PDB entry 3E40 | X-ray diffraction, 2.10 A resolution | chains A and B of the 4 polymer chains in the assembly

[Chain A (and B)]
Protein: Type-2 restriction enzyme HindII
Source organism: Haemophilus influenzae
Notes: EC 3.1.21.4; chain B of this document is another copy of the same molecule, construct and numbering; everything in this record applies to it too
UniProtKB: P44413 (T2D2_HAEIN); residue numbers follow UniProt; this construct covers 2-258
Amino-acid sequence (257 residues; row label = number of the first residue in the row):
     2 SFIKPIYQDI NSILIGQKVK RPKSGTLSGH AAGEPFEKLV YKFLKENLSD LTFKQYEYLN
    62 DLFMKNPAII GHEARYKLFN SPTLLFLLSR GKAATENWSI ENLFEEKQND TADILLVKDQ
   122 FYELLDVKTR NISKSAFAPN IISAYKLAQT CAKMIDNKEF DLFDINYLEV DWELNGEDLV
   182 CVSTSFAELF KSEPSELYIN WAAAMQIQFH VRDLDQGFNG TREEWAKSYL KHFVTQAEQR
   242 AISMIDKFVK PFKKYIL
Not modelled in the structure: 23-32 (chain B: 23-37, 109)
Sequence notes: conflict N67 (Lys in P44413); engineered mutation F138 (Gln in P44413)
Metal / ion sites: Ca2+: D114, D127, V128 (shared with 2 residues of chain F); Na+ site 1 near D114 (its only coordinating residue here); Na+ site 2: D127, I142 (shared with 1 residue of chain F)

[Chain A / chain B interface]
Contacting residue pairs - 49 pairs, chain A then chain B:
  Y146(A) - K248(B)
  Y146(A) - F249(B)  hydrophobic
  A149(A) - F253(B)
  A153(A) - Y256(B)
  I156(A) - Y256(B)  hydrophobic
  D157(A) - Y256(B)  hydrogen bond
  W202(A) - M245(B)  hydrophobic
  A203(A) - A205(B)
  A205(A) - A203(B)  hydrogen bond (backbone-backbone)
  M206(A) - F249(B)  hydrophobic
  K228(A) - I257(B)
  L231(A) - Y256(B)  hydrophobic
  L231(A) - I257(B)  hydrophobic
  K232(A) - I257(B)
  F234(A) - F249(B)
  F234(A) - F253(B)  hydrophobic
  V235(A) - V250(B)
  V235(A) - F253(B)  hydrophobic
  A238(A) - M245(B)
  A238(A) - F249(B)  hydrophobic
  A238(A) - V250(B)  hydrophobic
  E239(A) - V250(B)
  E239(A) - K254(B)  salt bridge
  R241(A) - M245(B)
  A242(A) - A242(B)
  M245(A) - W202(B)  hydrophobic
  M245(A) - A238(B)
  M245(A) - R241(B)
  I246(A) - A242(B)  hydrophobic
  F249(A) - Y146(B)  hydrophobic
  F249(A) - M206(B)  hydrophobic
  F249(A) - F234(B)
  F249(A) - V235(B)
  F249(A) - A238(B)  hydrophobic
  V250(A) - V235(B)  hydrophobic
  V250(A) - A238(B)  hydrophobic
  V250(A) - E239(B)
  F253(A) - Y146(B)  hydrophobic
  F253(A) - A149(B)
  F253(A) - Q150(B)
  F253(A) - F234(B)  hydrophobic
  F253(A) - V235(B)  hydrophobic
  Y256(A) - A153(B)
  Y256(A) - I156(B)  hydrophobic
  Y256(A) - D157(B)  hydrogen bond
  Y256(A) - L231(B)  hydrophobic
  I257(A) - K228(B)
  I257(A) - L231(B)  hydrophobic
  I257(A) - K232(B)
Interface residues without a listed pair, chain A (28 interface residues in all): Q150, K248, K254
Interface residues without a listed pair, chain B (28 interface residues in all): I246

[In short]
Chain A and chain B each contribute 28 residues to their interface; the contacts include 3 hydrogen bonds and
1 salt bridge. Among the polar pairs are E239(A)-K254(B), D157(A)-Y256(B) and A205(A)-A203(B). D114(A),
D127(A) and V128(A) form the Ca2+ site.
Both chains are Type-2 restriction enzyme HindII (Haemophilus influenzae). Entry 3E40 (Q138F HincII bound to
GTTAAC and cocrystallized with 5 mM Ca2+) was determined by X-ray diffraction (same publication as 3E3Y, 3E41,
3E42, 3E43, 3E44 and 3E45).
